7V6N - chains C and I of the 9 polymer chains in the assembly; structure by electron microscopy, 3.99 A resolution.

== Chain C ==
Name: Spike glycoprotein
Organism: Human betacoronavirus 2c EMC/2012
UniProt: K0BRG7 (K0BRG7_MERS); numbering as in UniProt (aligned over 18-1206)
Chain sequence (1189 residues; numbered 18 to 1206; the number before each row is that of its first residue):
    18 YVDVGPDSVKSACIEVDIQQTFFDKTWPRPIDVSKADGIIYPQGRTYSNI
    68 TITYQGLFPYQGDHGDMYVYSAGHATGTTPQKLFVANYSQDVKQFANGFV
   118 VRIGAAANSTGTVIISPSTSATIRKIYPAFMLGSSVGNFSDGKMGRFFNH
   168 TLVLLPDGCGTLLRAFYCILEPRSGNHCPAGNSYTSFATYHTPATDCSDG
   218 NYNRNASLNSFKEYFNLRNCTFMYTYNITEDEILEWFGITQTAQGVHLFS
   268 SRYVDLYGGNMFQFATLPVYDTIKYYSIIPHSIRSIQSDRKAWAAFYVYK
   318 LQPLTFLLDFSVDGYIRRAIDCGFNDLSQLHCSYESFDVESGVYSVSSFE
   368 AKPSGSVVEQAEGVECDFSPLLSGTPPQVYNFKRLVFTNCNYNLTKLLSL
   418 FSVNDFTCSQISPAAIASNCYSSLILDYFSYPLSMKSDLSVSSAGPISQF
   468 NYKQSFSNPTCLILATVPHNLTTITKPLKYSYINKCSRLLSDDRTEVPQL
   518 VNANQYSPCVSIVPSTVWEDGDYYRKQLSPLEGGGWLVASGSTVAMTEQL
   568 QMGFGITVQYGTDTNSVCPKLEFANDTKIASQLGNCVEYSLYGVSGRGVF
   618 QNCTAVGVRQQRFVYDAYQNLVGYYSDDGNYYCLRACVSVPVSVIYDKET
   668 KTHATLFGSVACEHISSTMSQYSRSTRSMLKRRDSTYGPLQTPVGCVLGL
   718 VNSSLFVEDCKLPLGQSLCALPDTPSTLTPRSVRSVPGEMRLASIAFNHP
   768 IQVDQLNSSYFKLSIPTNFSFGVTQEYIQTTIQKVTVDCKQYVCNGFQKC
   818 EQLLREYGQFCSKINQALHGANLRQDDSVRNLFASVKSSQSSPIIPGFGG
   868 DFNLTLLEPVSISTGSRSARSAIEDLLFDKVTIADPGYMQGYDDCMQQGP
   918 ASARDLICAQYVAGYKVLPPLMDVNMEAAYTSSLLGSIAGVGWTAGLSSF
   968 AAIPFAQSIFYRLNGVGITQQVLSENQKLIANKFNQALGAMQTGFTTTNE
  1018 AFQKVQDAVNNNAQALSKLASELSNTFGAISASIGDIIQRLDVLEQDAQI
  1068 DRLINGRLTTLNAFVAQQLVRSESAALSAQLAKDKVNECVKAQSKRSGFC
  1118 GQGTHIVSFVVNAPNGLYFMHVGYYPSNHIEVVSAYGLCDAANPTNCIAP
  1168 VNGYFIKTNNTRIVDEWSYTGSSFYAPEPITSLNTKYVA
Unresolved in the structure: 378-380, 589-594, 617, 699-709, 743-759, 878-885, 916-923, 959-971, 983-1003, 1107, 1121, 1142-1143
Cystine bridges: C30-C195, C176-C214, C185-C237, C339-C349, C383-C407, C425-C478, C437-C585, C503-C526, C620-C650, C679-C713, C811-C817, C1106-C1117

== Chain I ==
Name: 111 H
Organism: Homo sapiens
Chain sequence (227 residues; row label = number of the first residue in the row):
     1 EVQLVESGGGVVQPGRSLRLSCAASAFTFSNYGMHWVRQAPGKGLEWVAV
    51 IWSAGSLKYYADSVKGRFIISRDNSKNTLYLQMDSLRPEDTAVYYCAREN
   101 TTYYYETSGSWGASYYFDFWGQGTLVTVSSSTKGPSVFPLAPSSKSTSGG
   151 TAALGCLVKDYFPEPVTVSWNSGALTSGVHTFPAVLQSSGLYSLSSVVTV
   201 PSSSLGTQTYICNVNHKPSNTKVDKRV
Cystine bridges: C22-C96, C156-C212

== How chain C and chain I interact ==
Pairs across the interface (18):
  K27(C) - Y104(I)  hydrogen bond (side chain-backbone)
  K27(C) - Y105(I)
  I31(C) - Y105(I)
  E32(C) - S114(I)
  T95(C) - S108(I)
  T96(C) - S110(I)
  P97(C) - T107(I)
  P97(C) - S108(I)
  P97(C) - S110(I)
  S157(C) - A54(I)
  S157(C) - S56(I)
  D158(C) - A54(I)
  N193(C) - T101(I)
  N199(C) - G33(I)
  N199(C) - W52(I)
  N199(C) - S53(I)  hydrogen bond
  S200(C) - N100(I)
  T209(C) - Y105(I)  hydrogen bond
Also at the interface, not in a pair above, chain C (16 interface residues in all): S28, A29, H194, R301
Also at the interface, not in a pair above, chain I (16 interface residues in all): N31, Y103, G109

== Summary ==
Chain C and chain I each contribute 16 residues to their interface, with 3 hydrogen bonds. Polar pairs include
K27(C)-Y104(I), N199(C)-S53(I) and T209(C)-Y105(I).
Chain C is Spike glycoprotein (Human betacoronavirus 2c EMC/2012) and chain I is 111 H (Homo sapiens); the
structure, MERS S ectodomain trimer in complex with neutralizing antibody 111 state1, was determined by
electron microscopy.
